8AC5 - chains N and R of the 20 polymer chains in the assembly; structure by electron microscopy, 3.10 A resolution.

Chain N:
Protein: Cytochrome b
Source organism: Yarrowia lipolytica
Reference sequence: Q9B6D0 (CYB_YARLI); residues 1-385 here = UniProt positions 1-385
Sequence (385 residues; each row starts with the number of its first residue):
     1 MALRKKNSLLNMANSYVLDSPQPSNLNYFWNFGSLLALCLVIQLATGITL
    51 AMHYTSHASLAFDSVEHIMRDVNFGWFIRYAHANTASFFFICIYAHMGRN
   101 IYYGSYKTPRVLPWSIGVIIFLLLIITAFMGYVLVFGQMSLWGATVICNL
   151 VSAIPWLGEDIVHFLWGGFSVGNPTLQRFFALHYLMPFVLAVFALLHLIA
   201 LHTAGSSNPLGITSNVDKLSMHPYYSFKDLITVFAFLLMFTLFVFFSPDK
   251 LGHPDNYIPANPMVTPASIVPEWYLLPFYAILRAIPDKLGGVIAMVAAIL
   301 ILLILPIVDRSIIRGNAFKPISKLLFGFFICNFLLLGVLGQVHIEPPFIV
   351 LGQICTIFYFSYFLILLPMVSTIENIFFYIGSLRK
Unresolved in the structure: 384-385
Metal / ion sites: heme c Fe site 1: His82, His183; heme c Fe site 2: His96, His197
Small-molecule neighbours:
  - heme c (HEC), molecule 1: Trp30, Gly33, Ser34, Leu36, Ala37, Phe89, Ile93, His96, Met97, Arg99, Asn100, Ser105, Arg110, Pro113, Trp114, Gly117, Val118, Ile120, Phe121, Leu190, Ala194, His197, Leu198, Leu201, Ser206, Ser207
  - heme c (HEC), molecule 2: Leu40, Gln43, Leu44, Gly47, Ile48, Leu50, Ala51, Tyr54, Val65, Arg79, His82, Ala83, Ala86, Phe89, Leu124, Thr127, Ala128, Gly131, Tyr132, Leu134, Val135, Phe180, His183, Tyr184, Pro187, Leu190, Tyr274
  - 1,2-diacyl-sn-glycero-3-phosphocholine (PC1): Asn27, Phe29, Tyr94, Ala95, Gly98, Arg99, Tyr102, Tyr103, Pro209, Leu210, Ala317, Lys323, Phe326, Gly327, Ile330, Cys331, Phe333
  - phosphatidylethanolamine (PTY), molecule 1: Ser34, Ala37, Leu38, His222, Pro223, Tyr225, Ser226, Phe227, Asp229, Leu230, Phe234
  - phosphatidylethanolamine (PTY), molecule 2: Ile42, Phe74, Phe77, Phe234, Leu237, Phe240, Phe245
UniProt features mapped onto this chain:
  - binding site (heme b): His82, His96, His183, His197
  - binding site (a ubiquinone): His202

Chain R:
Protein: Cytochrome b-c1 complex subunit 7
Source organism: Yarrowia lipolytica
Reference sequence: Q6C3K7 (QCR7_YARLI); residues 1-128 here = UniProt positions 1-128
Sequence (128 residues; row label = number of the first residue in the row):
     1 MASITSVVKTSELILKSPLLSKIVVPLAKTYVKFSGYRQLGFKMNDLIIE
    51 ETPNMQLALRRLPPTESYDRVYRLIRATQFSLSHKLATGNDITKPEEDDH
   101 YLIPYILDVEAEAFEKDALDNLEVVKRK
Unresolved in the structure: 1, 126-128

Chain N / chain R interface:
Contacting residue pairs (65):
  Ser24(N) with Thr78(R); Leu82(R)
  Asn25(N) with Thr78(R); Ser81(R), hydrogen bond; Leu82(R)
  Lys107(N) with Ile49(R)
  Pro109(N) with Glu51(R)
  Leu210(N) with Leu40(R), hydrophobic; Ala77(R); Thr78(R); Ser81(R)
  Ile212(N) with Phe42(R), hydrophobic; Asp46(R); Leu47(R), hydrophobic; Leu74(R), hydrophobic; Thr78(R)
  Thr213(N) with Glu50(R); Leu74(R)
  Val216(N) with Ile75(R), hydrophobic
  Asp217(N) with Ile75(R)
  Arg310(N) with Ala2(R)
  Ile312(N) with Ala2(R); Ile4(R), hydrophobic; Val7(R), hydrophobic; Ile48(R); Ile49(R), hydrogen bond (backbone-backbone)
  Ile313(N) with Leu47(R)
  Arg314(N) with Ile49(R); Glu51(R), salt bridge
  Phe318(N) with Ser35(R), hydrogen bond (backbone-side chain); Tyr37(R), hydrophobic; Phe42(R), hydrophobic; Leu47(R), hydrophobic
  Lys319(N) with Tyr31(R)
  Pro320(N) with Tyr31(R); Phe34(R); Ser35(R)
  Ile321(N) with Tyr31(R), hydrophobic
  Glu374(N) with Tyr31(R), hydrogen bond
  Asn375(N) with Val7(R)
  Ile376(N) with Thr10(R); Ile14(R), hydrophobic
  Phe377(N) with Ala28(R); Tyr31(R), hydrophobic; Val32(R)
  Phe378(N) with Tyr31(R), hydrophobic; Ser35(R); Met44(R)
  Tyr379(N) with Val7(R), hydrophobic; Val8(R), hydrophobic; Ser11(R); His100(R)
  Ile380(N) with Ser11(R); Val25(R), hydrophobic; Ala28(R), hydrophobic
  Gly381(N) with Ala28(R); Val32(R); Arg38(R)
  Ser382(N) with Tyr37(R); Arg38(R); Met44(R); Asp98(R); His100(R), hydrogen bond
  Leu383(N) with Leu15(R), hydrophobic; His100(R)
Interface residues without a listed pair, chain N (30 interface residues in all): Thr108, Ser311, Ala317
Interface residues without a listed pair, chain R (39 interface residues in all): Val24, Leu27, Lys29, Gly36, Val71, Ile103

Summary:
Chain N and chain R form an interface of 30 and 39 residues respectively, with 5 hydrogen bonds and 1 salt
bridge. Polar pairs include Arg314(N)-Glu51(R), Asn25(N)-Ser81(R) and Phe318(N)-Ser35(R). Bound to chain N:
phosphatidylethanolamine, heme c and 1,2-diacyl-sn-glycero-3-phosphocholine.
Here chain N is Cytochrome b and chain R is Cytochrome b-c1 complex subunit 7, both from Yarrowia lipolytica.
Entry 8AC5 (Complex III2 from Yarrowia lipolytica, with decylubiquinol, oxidised, b-position) was determined
by electron microscopy, deposited together with 8AB6, 8AB7, 8AB8, 8AB9, 8ABA, 8ABB and 11 further entries.
